7MUC - chains FH and WH of the 189 polymer chains in the assembly; structure by electron microscopy, 3.80 A resolution.

# Chain FH (and WH)
Name: Type IV secretion protein IcmK
From: Legionella pneumophila
Notes: chain WH of this document is another copy of the same molecule, construct and numbering; everything in this record applies to it too
UniProtKB: A0A2S6FBG9 (A0A2S6FBG9_LEGPN); numbering as in UniProt (aligned over 1-361)
Sequence (361 residues; row label = number of the first residue in the row):
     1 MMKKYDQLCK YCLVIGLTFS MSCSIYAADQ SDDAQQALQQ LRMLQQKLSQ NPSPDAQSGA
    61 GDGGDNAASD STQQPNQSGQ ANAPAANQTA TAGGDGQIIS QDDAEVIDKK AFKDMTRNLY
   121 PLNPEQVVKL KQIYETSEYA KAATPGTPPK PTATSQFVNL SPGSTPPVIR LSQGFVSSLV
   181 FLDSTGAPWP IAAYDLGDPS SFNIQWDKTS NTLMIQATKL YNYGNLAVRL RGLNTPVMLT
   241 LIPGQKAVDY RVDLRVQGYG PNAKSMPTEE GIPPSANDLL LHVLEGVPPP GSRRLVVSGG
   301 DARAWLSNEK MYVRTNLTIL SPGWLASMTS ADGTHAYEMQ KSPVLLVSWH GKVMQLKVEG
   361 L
Unresolved in the structure: 1-103 (chain WH: 1-103, 264-277, 361)

# How chain FH and chain WH interact
Pairs across the interface - 55 pairs, chain FH then chain WH:
  R117(FH) - D108(WH)  salt bridge
  Q126(FH) - F112(WH)
  K129(FH) - F112(WH)
  L130(FH) - F112(WH)  hydrophobic
  I133(FH) - T116(WH)
  Y134(FH) - Y120(WH)
  S137(FH) - Y120(WH)
  A140(FH) - P124(WH)  hydrophobic
  A140(FH) - V127(WH)
  K141(FH) - K131(WH)  hydrogen bond (backbone-side chain)
  A143(FH) - K131(WH)  hydrogen bond (backbone-side chain)
  P145(FH) - K131(WH)
  P145(FH) - Q132(WH)
  P145(FH) - E135(WH)
  F157(FH) - E285(WH)
  N159(FH) - V287(WH)
  S161(FH) - R251(WH)
  P162(FH) - A153(WH)
  S184(FH) - E285(WH)
  D195(FH) - V176(WH)
  D195(FH) - M214(WH)
  L220(FH) - Y134(WH)
  L220(FH) - E138(WH)
  Y221(FH) - E135(WH)
  Y221(FH) - E138(WH)
  Y221(FH) - Y139(WH)
  Y221(FH) - A142(WH)  hydrophobic
  N222(FH) - A142(WH)
  Y223(FH) - F175(WH)  hydrophobic
  G224(FH) - F175(WH)
  N225(FH) - F175(WH)
  N225(FH) - V176(WH)  hydrogen bond (side chain-backbone)
  N225(FH) - Y250(WH)
  R229(FH) - S210(WH)
  R229(FH) - T212(WH)
  R229(FH) - M214(WH)
  N234(FH) - V180(WH)
  N234(FH) - N211(WH)  hydrogen bond
  T235(FH) - R251(WH)
  P236(FH) - S178(WH)
  M238(FH) - S178(WH)
  M238(FH) - Y250(WH)  hydrophobic
  M238(FH) - R251(WH)
  T240(FH) - Y250(WH)
  Q257(FH) - E285(WH)
  M266(FH) - A331(WH)
  P267(FH) - M328(WH)
  P267(FH) - T329(WH)
  T268(FH) - M328(WH)
  T268(FH) - T329(WH)
  E269(FH) - S327(WH)
  E269(FH) - M328(WH)
  E270(FH) - A326(WH)
  E270(FH) - S327(WH)  hydrogen bond (backbone-backbone)
  I272(FH) - L325(WH)
Also at the interface, not in a pair above, chain FH (45 interface residues in all): L122, A142, T144, L160, P166, G197, Y259, K264, G271
Also at the interface, not in a pair above, chain WH (43 interface residues in all): I107, L119, T144, P148, P151, T154, S155, L182, P188, D207, S330

# Summary
45 residues of chain FH face 43 of chain WH across their interface; the contacts include 5 hydrogen bonds and
1 salt bridge. Polar contacts include R117(FH)-D108(WH), K141(FH)-K131(WH) and A143(FH)-K131(WH).
Both chains are Type IV secretion protein IcmK (Legionella pneumophila). Entry 7MUC (Legionella pneumophila
Dot/Icm T4SS C1 Reconstruction) was determined by electron microscopy together with 7MUD, 7MUE, 7MUQ, 7MUS,
7MUV, 7MUW and 7MUY from the same study.
